Entry 1IWA (X-ray diffraction, 2.60 A resolution); this record covers chains D and G of the 16 polymer chains in the assembly.

Chain D:
Name: ribulose-1,5-bisphosphate carboxylase/oxygenase small subunit
From: Galdieria partita
Notes: EC 4.1.1.39
UniProtKB: O98950 (O98950_9RHOD); the construct lacks a stretch of the UniProt sequence and is renumbered around it, so the offset changes along the chain: 8-51 = UniProt 1-44; 64-107 = UniProt 45-88; 108-155 = UniProt 91-138
Sequence (138 residues; each row starts with the number of its first residue; note: 12 numbers in that range are skipped by the numbering (no residue carries them; nothing is unmodelled there); a row labelled like 107A-107B holds insertion residues (107A, then the next letters in order)):
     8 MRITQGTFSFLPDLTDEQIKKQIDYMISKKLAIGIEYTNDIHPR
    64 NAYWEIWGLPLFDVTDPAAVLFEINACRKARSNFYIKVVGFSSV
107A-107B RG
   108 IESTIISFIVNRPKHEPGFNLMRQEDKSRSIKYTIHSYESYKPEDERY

Chain G:
Name: ribulose-1,5-bisphosphate carboxylase/oxygenase large subunit
From: Galdieria partita
Notes: EC 4.1.1.39
UniProtKB: O98949 (O98949_9RHOD); the construct lacks a stretch of the UniProt sequence and is renumbered around it, so the offset changes along the chain: -7 to 22 = UniProt 1-30; 23-268 = UniProt 32-277; 270-485 = UniProt 278-493
Sequence (493 residues; row label = number of the first residue in the row; note: 1 number in that range is skipped by the numbering (no residue carries it; nothing is unmodelled there); numbers below 1 keep their minus sign (Met-7 is residue -7)):
    -7 MSQSIEEKSVQERTRIKNSRYESGVIPYAK
   22A M
    23 GYWNPDYQVKDTDVLALFRVTPQPGVDPIEAAAAVAGESSTATWTVVWTD
    73 LLTAADLYRAKAYKVDQVPNNPEQYFAYIAYELDLFEEGSIANLTASIIG
   123 NVFGFKAVKALRLEDMRLPLAYLKTFQGPATGVILERERLDKFGRPLLGC
   173 TTKPKLGLSGKNYGRVVYEALKGGLDFVKDDENINSQPFMRWRERYLFTM
   223 EAVNKASAATGEVKGHYLNVTAATMEEMYARANFAKELGSVIIMID
   270 LVIGYTAIQTMAKWARDNDMILHLHRAGNSTYSRQKNHGMNFRVICKWMR
   320 MAGVDHIHAGTVVGKLEGDPIITRGFYKTLLLPKLERNLQEGLFFDMEWA
   370 SLRKVMPVASGGIHAGQMHQLIHYLGEDVVLQFGGGTIGHPDGIQAGATA
   420 NRVALEAMILARNENRDYLTEGPEILREAAKTCGALRTALDLWKDITFNY
   470 TSTDTSDFVETPTANI
Unresolved in the structure: -7 to 5, 479-485

Chain D / chain G interface:
Contacting residue pairs - 20 pairs, chain D then chain G:
  Glu43(D) with Arg187(G), salt bridge
  Arg51(D) with Glu223(G)
  Asn64(D) with Lys227(G), hydrogen bond
  Ala65(D) with Lys183(G)
  Tyr66(D) with Gly182(G); Lys183(G), hydrogen bond (side chain-backbone); Gly186(G); Arg187(G); Phe220(G); Lys227(G), hydrogen bond (backbone-side chain)
  Trp67(D) with Arg187(G), hydrogen bond (backbone-side chain)
  Glu68(D) with Tyr190(G), hydrogen bond; Lys194(G), salt bridge
  Ile69(D) with Arg187(G); Glu191(G)
  Leu72(D) with Asp411(G); Gly412(G)
  Phe104(D) with Asn184(G)
  Glu109(D) with Gly179(G); Asn184(G)
Interface residues without a listed pair, chain G (18 interface residues in all): Ser181, Ala224, Pro410, Gln414

Summary:
11 residues of chain D face 18 of chain G across their interface, with 5 hydrogen bonds and 2 salt bridges.
Polar contacts include Glu43(D)-Arg187(G), Glu68(D)-Lys194(G) and Asn64(D)-Lys227(G).
Here chain D is ribulose-1,5-bisphosphate carboxylase/oxygenase small subunit and chain G is
ribulose-1,5-bisphosphate carboxylase/oxygenase large subunit, both from Galdieria partita. Entry 1IWA
(Rubisco from galdieria partita) was determined by X-ray diffraction.
